PDB entry 7UIV | electron microscopy, 3.38 A resolution | chains E and S of the 14 polymer chains in the assembly

[Chain E]
Protein: ATP-dependent Clp protease ATP-binding subunit ClpA
Organism: Escherichia coli
UniProtKB: A0A836NDF2 (A0A836NDF2_ECOLX); residue numbers follow UniProt; this construct covers 1-758
Chain sequence (758 residues; numbered 1 to 758; the number before each row is that of its first residue):
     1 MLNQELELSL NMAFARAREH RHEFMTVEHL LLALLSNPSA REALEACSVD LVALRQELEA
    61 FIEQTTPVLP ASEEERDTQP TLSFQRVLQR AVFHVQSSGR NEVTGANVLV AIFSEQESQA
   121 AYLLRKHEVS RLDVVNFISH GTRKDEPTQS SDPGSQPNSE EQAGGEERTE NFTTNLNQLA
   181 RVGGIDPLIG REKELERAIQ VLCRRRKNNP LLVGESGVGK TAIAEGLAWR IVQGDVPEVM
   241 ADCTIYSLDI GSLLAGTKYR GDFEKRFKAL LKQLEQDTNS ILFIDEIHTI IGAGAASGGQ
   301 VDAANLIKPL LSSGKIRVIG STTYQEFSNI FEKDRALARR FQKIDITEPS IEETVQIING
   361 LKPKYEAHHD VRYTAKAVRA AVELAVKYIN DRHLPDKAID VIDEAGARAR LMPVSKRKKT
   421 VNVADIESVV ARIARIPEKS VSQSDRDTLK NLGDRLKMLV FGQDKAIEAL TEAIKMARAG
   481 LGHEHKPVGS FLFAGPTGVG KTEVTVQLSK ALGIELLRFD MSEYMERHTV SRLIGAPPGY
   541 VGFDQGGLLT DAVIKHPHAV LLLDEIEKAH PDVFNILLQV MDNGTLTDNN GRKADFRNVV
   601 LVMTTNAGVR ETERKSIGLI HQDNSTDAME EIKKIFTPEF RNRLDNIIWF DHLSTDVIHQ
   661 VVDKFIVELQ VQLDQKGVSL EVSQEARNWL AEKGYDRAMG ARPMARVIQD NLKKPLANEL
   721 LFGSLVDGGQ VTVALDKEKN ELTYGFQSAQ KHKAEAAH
Not modelled in the structure: 1-168, 748-758
Differences from the reference sequence: conflict Thr169 (Met in A0A836NDF2)
Ligand contacts:
  - ADP (adenosine-5'-diphosphate): Asp186, Pro187, Leu188, Ile189, Arg191, Ser216, Gly217, Val218, Gly219, Lys220, Thr221, Ala222, Ile357, Leu361, Asp396, Ile399
  - ATP-gamma-S (AGS; phosphothiophosphoric acid-adenylate ester), molecule 1: Lys207, Ser312, Ala336, Arg339, Arg340
  - ATP-gamma-S (AGS), molecule 2: Val460, Phe461, Thr497, Gly498, Val499, Gly500, Lys501, Thr502, Glu503, Arg518, Leu653, Val657, Val661, Lys664, Phe665, Ala701, Arg702

[Chain S]
Protein: ATP-dependent Clp protease adapter protein ClpS
Organism: Escherichia coli
UniProtKB: A0A1X3JJM5 (A0A1X3JJM5_ECOLX); residues 1-106 here = UniProt positions 1-106
Chain sequence (106 residues; numbered 1 to 106; the number before each row is that of its first residue):
     1 MGKTNDWLDF DQLAEEKVRD ALKPPSMYKV ILVNDDYTPM EFVIDVLQKF FSYDVERATQ
    61 LMLAVHYQGK AICGVFTAEV AETKVAMVNK YARENEHPLL CTLEKA
Not modelled in the structure: 1-2, 10-15, 27-106

[How chain E and chain S interact]
Contacting residue pairs - 16 pairs, chain E then chain S:
  Thr257(E) with Lys17(S), hydrogen bond
  Tyr259(E) with Lys17(S), hydrogen bond (backbone-side chain); Val18(S); Asp20(S), hydrogen bond
  Arg260(E) with Lys17(S); Arg19(S)
  Ala295(E) with Lys17(S)
  Ala536(E) with Lys3(S)
  Gly539(E) with Thr4(S), hydrogen bond (backbone-side chain); Asn5(S), hydrogen bond (backbone-backbone)
  Tyr540(E) with Lys3(S); Thr4(S); Asn5(S)
  Val541(E) with Lys3(S), hydrogen bond (backbone-backbone); Asn5(S)
  Asp544(E) with Asn5(S)
Other interface residues (no listed pair), chain E (11 interface residues in all): Lys258, Gly542

[Summary]
11 residues of chain E face 7 of chain S across their interface, with 6 hydrogen bonds. Among the polar pairs
are Thr257(E)-Lys17(S), Tyr259(E)-Lys17(S) and Tyr259(E)-Asp20(S). Ligands of chain E: ATP-gamma-S and ADP.
Chain E is ATP-dependent Clp protease ATP-binding subunit ClpA and chain S is ATP-dependent Clp protease
adapter protein ClpS, both from Escherichia coli; the structure, ClpAP complex bound to ClpS N-terminal
extension, class IIa, was determined by electron microscopy together with 7UIW, 7UIX, 7UIZ, 7UJ0 and 7UIY from
the same study.
